7QV7 - chains A and N of the 16 polymer chains in the assembly; structure by electron microscopy, 3.40 A resolution.

== Chain A ==
Protein: Hydrogen dependent carbon dioxide reductase subunit HycB3
Source organism: Thermoanaerobacter kivui
Notes: EC 1.-.-.-
UniProt: A0A097ATJ9 (A0A097ATJ9_THEKI); residue numbers follow UniProt; this construct covers 1-184
Sequence (184 residues; each row starts with the number of its first residue):
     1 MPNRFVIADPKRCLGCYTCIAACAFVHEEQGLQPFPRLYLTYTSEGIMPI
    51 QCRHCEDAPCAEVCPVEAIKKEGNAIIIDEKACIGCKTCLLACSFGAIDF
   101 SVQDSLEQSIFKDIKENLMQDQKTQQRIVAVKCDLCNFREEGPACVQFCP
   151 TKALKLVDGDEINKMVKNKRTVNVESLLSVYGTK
Unresolved in the structure: 1, 120-126, 183-184
Bound ions: 4Fe-4S cluster Fe site 1: Cys13, Cys16, Cys19, Cys149; 4Fe-4S cluster Fe site 2: Cys23, Cys133, Cys136, Cys145; 4Fe-4S cluster Fe site 3: Cys52, Cys55, Cys60, Cys93; 4Fe-4S cluster Fe site 4: Cys64, Cys83, Cys86, Cys89
Residues lining bound ligands:
  - 4Fe-4S cluster (SF4), molecule 1: Arg12, Cys13, Leu14, Gly15, Cys16, Tyr17, Thr18, Cys19, Leu40, Pro49, Cys149, Pro150, Thr151, Leu154
  - 4Fe-4S cluster (SF4), molecule 2: Cys23, His27, Arg37, Leu38, Gln51, Cys133, Asp134, Leu135, Cys136, Pro143, Ala144, Cys145
  - 4Fe-4S cluster (SF4), molecule 3: Cys52, Arg53, His54, Cys55, Pro59, Cys60, Ala92, Cys93, Ser94, Phe95, Ala97, Ile98, Lys132
  - 4Fe-4S cluster (SF4), molecule 4: Cys64, Pro65, Val66, Ala68, Ile69, Ile78, Cys83, Ile84, Gly85, Cys86, Lys87, Thr88, Cys89, Phe100, Ala130

== Chain N ==
Protein: Hydrogen dependent carbon dioxide reductase subunit HycB4
Source organism: Thermoanaerobacter kivui
Notes: EC 1.-.-.-
UniProt: A0A097ATK6 (A0A097ATK6_THEKI); residue numbers follow UniProt; this construct covers 1-210
Sequence (210 residues; row label = number of the first residue in the row):
     1 MYQKVNCYSILFLKGVDKMKTQLNPFVVANPAKCIGCKACEVACFAVHNR
    51 NNHVGATVGTVSIPVIPRLHLIKTEHGTMPIQCRHCEDAPCANVCTVGAI
   101 KREGNAIVVDEKLCIGCKSCLLACPFGAIELLPQYEDGREVFQINLKEES
   151 ESGLVQEPRIIAYKCDLCNDLGEPACVKACPENALTLVMPTEMKKARNKE
   201 AALSFLRVVR
Unresolved in the structure: 1-20, 148-153, 210
Bound ions: 4Fe-4S cluster Fe site 1: Cys34, Cys37, Cys40, Cys180; 4Fe-4S cluster Fe site 2: Cys44, Cys165, Cys168, Cys176; 4Fe-4S cluster Fe site 3: Cys83, Cys86, Cys91, Cys124; 4Fe-4S cluster Fe site 4: Cys95, Cys114, Cys117, Cys120
Residues lining bound ligands:
  - 4Fe-4S cluster (SF4), molecule 1: Val27, Cys44, His48, Arg68, Leu69, Cys165, Asp166, Leu167, Cys168, Pro174, Ala175, Cys176
  - 4Fe-4S cluster (SF4), molecule 2: Cys34, Ile35, Gly36, Cys37, Lys38, Ala39, Cys40, Leu71, Pro80, Ala179, Cys180, Pro181, Glu182, Ala184, Leu185
  - 4Fe-4S cluster (SF4), molecule 3: Cys83, Arg84, His85, Cys86, Ala89, Pro90, Cys91, Ile107, Cys124, Phe126, Ile129, Lys164
  - 4Fe-4S cluster (SF4), molecule 4: Cys95, Val97, Ala99, Ile100, Val109, Leu113, Cys114, Ile115, Gly116, Cys117, Ser119, Cys120, Leu131

== How chain A and chain N interact ==
Pairs across the interface - 5 pairs, chain A then chain N:
  Glu62(A) - Ser204(N)
  Glu62(A) - Val208(N)
  Val63(A) - Ser204(N)
  Val63(A) - Val208(N)  hydrophobic
  Ala92(A) - Val208(N)  hydrophobic
Interface residues without a listed pair, chain A (6 interface residues in all): Pro59, Thr88, Leu91
Interface residues without a listed pair, chain N (5 interface residues in all): Phe205, Arg207, Val209

== In short ==
6 residues of chain A and 5 residues of chain N are in contact. Ligands of chain A: 4 copies of 4Fe-4S
cluster. Ligands of chain N: 4 copies of 4Fe-4S cluster.
Here chain A is Hydrogen dependent carbon dioxide reductase subunit HycB3 and chain N is Hydrogen dependent
carbon dioxide reductase subunit HycB4, both from Thermoanaerobacter kivui. Entry 7QV7 (Cryo-EM structure of
Hydrogen-dependent CO2 reductase) was determined by electron microscopy.
